7OSH - chains A and H of the 6 polymer chains in the assembly; structure by electron microscopy, 3.80 A resolution.

[Chain A]
Protein: Probable ABC transporter binding protein NosD
Organism: Pseudomonas stutzeri ATCC 14405
Reference sequence: P19843 (NOSD_PSEST); numbering as in UniProt (aligned over 1-436)
Sequence (436 residues; numbered 1 to 436; the number before each row is that of its first residue):
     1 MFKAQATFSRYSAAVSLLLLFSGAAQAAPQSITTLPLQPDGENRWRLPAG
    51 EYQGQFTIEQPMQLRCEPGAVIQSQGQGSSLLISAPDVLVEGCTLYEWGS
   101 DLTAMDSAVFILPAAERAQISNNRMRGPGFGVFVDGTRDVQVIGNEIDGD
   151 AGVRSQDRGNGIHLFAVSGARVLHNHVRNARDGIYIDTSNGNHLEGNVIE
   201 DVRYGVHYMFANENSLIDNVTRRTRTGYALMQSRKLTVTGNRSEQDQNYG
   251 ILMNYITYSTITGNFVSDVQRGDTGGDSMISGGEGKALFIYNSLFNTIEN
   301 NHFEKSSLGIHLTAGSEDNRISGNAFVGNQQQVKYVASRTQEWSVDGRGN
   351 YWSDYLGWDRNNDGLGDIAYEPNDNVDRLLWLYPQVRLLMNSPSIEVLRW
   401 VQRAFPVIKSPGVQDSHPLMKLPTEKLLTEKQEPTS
Disordered / not traced: 1-27, 273-282, 430-436
Ion coordination: Cu ion: H207, M209, M231 (shared with M50(H) of chain H); Mg2+: D359, N361, D367

[Chain H]
Protein: Copper-binding lipoprotein NosL
Organism: Pseudomonas stutzeri ATCC 14405
Reference sequence: Q52529 (NOSL_PSEST); residue numbers follow UniProt; this construct covers 1-190
Sequence (190 residues; each row starts with the number of its first residue):
     1 MNALHRIGAGTLLAVLLAFGLTGCGEKEEVQQSLEPVAFHDSDECHVCGM
    51 IITDFPGPKGQAVEKRGVKKFCSTAEMLGWWLQPENRLLDAKLYVHDMGR
   101 SVWEKPDDGHLIDATSAYYVVGTSLKGAMGASLASFAEEQDAKALAGMHG
   151 GRVLRFEEIDQALLQEAASMQHGGMHDHAPNGAHNAHAGH
Disordered / not traced: 1-31, 175-190
Ion coordination: Zn2+: C45, C48, C72, E76; Cu ion: M50 (shared with H207(A), M209(A), M231(A) of chain A)
Curated features (UniProtKB/Swiss-Prot):
  - lipidation: C24 (N-palmitoyl cysteine)

[Interface between chain A and chain H]
Pairs across the interface - 40 pairs, chain A then chain H:
  Q156(A) with S42(H)
  R203(A) with I51(H)
  Y204(A) with C48(H), hydrogen bond (side chain-backbone); G49(H), hydrogen bond (side chain-backbone); M50(H), hydrogen bond (side chain-backbone)
  H207(A) with M50(H), hydrogen bond
  M209(A) with M50(H), hydrophobic
  F210(A) with A128(H); H172(H)
  M231(A) with C48(H); M50(H), hydrophobic; M129(H), hydrophobic
  Q232(A) with M129(H), hydrogen bond (side chain-backbone); G130(H); H172(H)
  R234(A) with H172(H); G173(H); G174(H)
  L252(A) with V47(H)
  N254(A) with C48(H); E76(H), hydrogen bond; M129(H)
  Y255(A) with A75(H); M129(H), hydrophobic
  Y291(A) with V47(H), hydrophobic; G79(H), hydrogen bond (side chain-backbone); W80(H), hydrogen bond (side chain-backbone); Q83(H)
  N292(A) with Q165(H)
  L294(A) with Q165(H)
  T313(A) with Q83(H), hydrogen bond
  A314(A) with P84(H); Q161(H)
  G315(A) with Q161(H), hydrogen bond (backbone-side chain); Q165(H), hydrogen bond (backbone-side chain)
  K334(A) with E85(H), salt bridge
  V336(A) with P84(H); E85(H)
  L382(A) with L88(H)
  Y383(A) with L88(H), hydrophobic
Also at the interface, not in a pair above, chain A (27 interface residues in all): R154, N212, Y249, F289, W381
Also at the interface, not in a pair above, chain H (26 interface residues in all): D41, E44, L164, A168

[Summary]
27 residues of chain A and 26 residues of chain H are in contact, with 11 hydrogen bonds and 1 salt bridge.
Among the polar pairs are K334(A)-E85(H), Y204(A)-C48(H) and Y204(A)-G49(H). The Cu ion site is built by
H207(A), M209(A), M231(A) and M50(H).
Here chain A is Probable ABC transporter binding protein NosD and chain H is Copper-binding lipoprotein NosL,
both from Pseudomonas stutzeri ATCC 14405. Entry 7OSH (ABC Transporter complex NosDFYL, R-domain 2) was
determined by electron microscopy, deposited together with 7O0Y, 7O0Z, 7O10, 7O11, 7O12, 7O13 and 10 further
entries.
